Entry 6ILK (electron microscopy, 3.00 A resolution); this record covers chains C and D of the 5 polymer chains in the assembly.

== Chain C ==
Molecule: Capsid protein VP3
From: Echovirus E6
Chain sequence (238 residues; numbered 1 to 238; the number before each row is that of its first residue):
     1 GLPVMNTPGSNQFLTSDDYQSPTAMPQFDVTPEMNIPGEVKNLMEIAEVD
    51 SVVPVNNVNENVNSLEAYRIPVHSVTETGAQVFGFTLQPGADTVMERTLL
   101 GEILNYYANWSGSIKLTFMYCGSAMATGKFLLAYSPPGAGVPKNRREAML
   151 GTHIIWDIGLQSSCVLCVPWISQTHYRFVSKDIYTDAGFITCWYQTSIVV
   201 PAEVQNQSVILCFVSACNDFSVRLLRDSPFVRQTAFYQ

== Chain D ==
Molecule: Capsid protein VP4
From: Echovirus E6
Chain sequence (68 residues; row label = number of the first residue in the row):
     1 GAQVSTQKTGAHETSLSASGNSIIHYTNINYYKDAASNSANRQDFTQDPG
    51 KFTEPVKDIMVKSLPALN
Unresolved in the structure: 14-22

== How chain C and chain D interact ==
Pairs across the interface (34; chain C residue first):
  Asp17(C) - Arg42(D)  hydrogen bond (backbone-side chain)
  Asp18(C) - Ser39(D)
  Asp18(C) - Ala40(D)  hydrogen bond (side chain-backbone)
  Asp18(C) - Arg42(D)
  Tyr19(C) - Ser39(D)
  Gln20(C) - Asn28(D)
  Gln20(C) - Ile29(D)  hydrogen bond (side chain-backbone)
  Gln20(C) - Asn30(D)
  Gln20(C) - Tyr31(D)
  Gln20(C) - Tyr32(D)
  Gln20(C) - Ser37(D)
  Gln20(C) - Ser39(D)
  Ser21(C) - Tyr32(D)
  Ser21(C) - Ser37(D)  hydrogen bond (backbone-side chain)
  Thr23(C) - Asp34(D)
  Thr23(C) - Ser37(D)  hydrogen bond
  Pro26(C) - Asp34(D)
  Gln27(C) - Lys33(D)
  Gln27(C) - Asp34(D)  hydrogen bond
  Gly38(C) - Lys51(D)
  Gly38(C) - Phe52(D)
  Glu39(C) - Lys51(D)
  Glu39(C) - Phe52(D)
  Val40(C) - Phe52(D)  hydrophobic
  Asn42(C) - Gln47(D)
  Glu45(C) - Gln47(D)
  Glu45(C) - Asp48(D)  hydrogen bond (side chain-backbone)
  Glu45(C) - Pro49(D)
  Glu45(C) - Phe52(D)
  Glu48(C) - Pro49(D)
  Glu48(C) - Thr53(D)
  Val49(C) - Thr53(D)
  Gln161(C) - Pro65(D)  hydrogen bond (side chain-backbone)
  Gln161(C) - Leu67(D)
Also at the interface, not in a pair above, chain C (22 interface residues in all): Ser16, Pro22, Met25, Lys41, Met44, Leu160
Also at the interface, not in a pair above, chain D (23 interface residues in all): Ala36, Asn38, Thr46, Asn68

== In short ==
22 residues of chain C face 23 of chain D across their interface, with 8 hydrogen bonds. Polar pairs include
Asp17(C)-Arg42(D), Asp18(C)-Ala40(D) and Gln20(C)-Ile29(D).
Chain C is Capsid protein VP3 and chain D is Capsid protein VP4, both from Echovirus E6; the structure,
Cryo-EM structure of Echovirus 6 complexed with its attachment receptor CD55 at PH 7.4, was determined by
electron microscopy, deposited together with 6ILJ, 6ILL, 6ILM, 6ILN, 6ILO and 6ILP.
